Entry 3O6Y (X-ray diffraction, 2.09 A resolution); this record covers chain X.

# Chain X
Molecule: Retro-Aldolase
Organism: artificial gene
Sequence (258 residues; numbered 1 to 258; the number before each row is that of its first residue):
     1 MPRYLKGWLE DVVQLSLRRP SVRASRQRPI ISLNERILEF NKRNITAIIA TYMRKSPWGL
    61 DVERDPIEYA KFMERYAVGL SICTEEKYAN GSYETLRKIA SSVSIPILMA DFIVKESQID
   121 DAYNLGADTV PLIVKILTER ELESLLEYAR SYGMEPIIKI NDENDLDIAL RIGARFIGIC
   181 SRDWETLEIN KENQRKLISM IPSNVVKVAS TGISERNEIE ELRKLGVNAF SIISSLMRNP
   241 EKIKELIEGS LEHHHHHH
Not modelled in the structure: 1, 250-258
Reported in the primary citation:
  - conformationally variable residues (loop rearrangement): S210 to R216
  - mutagenesis - W8A, T51A, T51I, T51L, T51V/S81A, T51V/S81A/S210A/S231A, M53A, P57A, W58A, S81V, C83A, C83T, L108A, F112A, I133A, I157A, K159A, W184A, S210A, S210A/S231A (>50 fold), S231A, I233A, I233G: decreased catalytic activity

# Summary
The paper reports that W8A, T51A and T51I, among others, reduce catalytic activity; conformational variability
at S210; 23 substitutions were tested in all.
Chain X is Retro-Aldolase (artificial gene); the structure, Robust computational design, optimization, and
structural characterization of retroaldol enzymes, was determined by X-ray diffraction together with 3UD6 and
3NXF from the same study.
